Entry 7VKT (electron microscopy, 2.90 A resolution); this record covers chains A and B of the 5 polymer chains in the assembly.

[Chain A]
Molecule: Leukotriene B4 receptor 1
Organism: Homo sapiens
UniProtKB: Q15722 (LT4R1_HUMAN); numbering as in UniProt (aligned over 1-352)
Chain sequence (352 residues; numbered 1 to 352; the number before each row is that of its first residue):
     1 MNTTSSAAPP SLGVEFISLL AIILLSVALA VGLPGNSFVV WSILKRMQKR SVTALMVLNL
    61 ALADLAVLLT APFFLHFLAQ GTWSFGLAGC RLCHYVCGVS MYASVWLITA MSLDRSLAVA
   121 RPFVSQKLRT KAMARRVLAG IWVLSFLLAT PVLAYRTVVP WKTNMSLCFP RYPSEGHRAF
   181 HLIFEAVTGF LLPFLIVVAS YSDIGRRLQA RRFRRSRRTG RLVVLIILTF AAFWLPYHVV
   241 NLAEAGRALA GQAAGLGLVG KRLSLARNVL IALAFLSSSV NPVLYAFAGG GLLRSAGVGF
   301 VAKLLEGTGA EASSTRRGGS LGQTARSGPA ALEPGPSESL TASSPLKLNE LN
Disordered / not traced: 1-14, 302-352
Sequence notes: engineered mutation Trp106 (Leu in Q15722), Ile196 (Ala in Q15722), Phe287 (Cys in Q15722), Ala310 (Ser in Q15722)
Curated features (UniProtKB/Swiss-Prot):
  - glycosylation (N-linked (GlcNAc...) asparagine): Asn2, Asn164
  - mutagenesis: Thr308 (T308P/A: No effect on affinity for leukotriene B4, induces resistance to desensitization by GRK6, but minor effect on phosphorylation by GRK6)
Disulfide bonds: Cys90-Cys168
Ligand contacts:
  - 8IO ([(2R)-2-[(Z)-hexadec-9-enoyl]oxy-3-[oxidanyl-[(2S,3R,5R,6S)-2,3,4,5,6-pentakis(oxidanyl)cyclohexyl]oxy-phosphoryl]oxy-propyl] octadecanoate): Met56, Trp106, Thr109, Ala110, Leu113, Asp114, Ser116, Leu117, Ala120, Arg121, Ser125, Leu128, Arg129, Thr130, Met133, Ala134, Val137, Leu192, Ile196, Arg207
  - leukotriene b4 (LTB): Ala21, Phe74, Phe77, Leu78, Gly98, Met101, Tyr102, Val105, Val152, Glu185, Gly189, Trp234, Asn268, Ile271, Phe275
Reported in the primary citation:
  - binding site for leukotriene b4: Phe74, Phe77, Leu78, His94, Met101, Tyr102, Arg156, Glu185, Trp234, Arg267, Asn268, Ile271, Phe275
  - mutagenesis - M56K, F74A, L78F, M101A, D114A, R115A, R129A, T130A, E185A, W234A, I271A, F275A: decreased signaling in response to leukotriene b4
  - mutagenesis - H94A, Y102A, S104K, S104K/S277K, F123A, R156A, G189F, R267A, S277K: abolished signaling in response to leukotriene b4
  - mutagenesis - F77A, H238A, N268A: unchanged signaling in response to leukotriene b4
  - binding site for 8IO: Met56, Asp114, Leu128, Arg129
  - conformationally variable residues (helix shift, side-chain flip): Met101, Arg115, Arg221, Phe230, Ile271, Phe275, Tyr285
  - contacts within the chain: Arg115-Tyr201, Met111-Tyr285
  - mutagenesis - L106W/A196I/C287F/S310A: increased signaling in response to leukotriene b4

[Chain B]
Molecule: Guanine nucleotide-binding protein G(i) subunit alpha-1
Organism: Homo sapiens
UniProtKB: P63096 (GNAI1_HUMAN); numbering as in UniProt (aligned over 1-354)
Chain sequence (354 residues; numbered 1 to 354; the number before each row is that of its first residue):
     1 MGCTLSAEDK AAVERSKMID RNLREDGEKA AREVKLLLLG AGESGKNTIV KQMKIIHEAG
    61 YSEEECKQYK AVVYSNTIQS IIAIIRAMGR LKIDFGDSAR ADDARQLFVL AGAAEEGFMT
   121 AELAGVIKRL WKDSGVQACF NRSREYQLND SAAYYLNDLD RIAQPNYIPT QQDVLRTRVK
   181 TTGIVETHFT FKDLHFKMFD VGAQRSERKK WIHCFEGVTA IIFCVALSDY DLVLAEDEEM
   241 NRMHASMKLF DSICNNKWFT DTSIILFLNK KDLFEEKIKK SPLTICYPEY AGSNTYEEAA
   301 AYIQCQFEDL NKRKDTKEIY THFTCSTDTK NVQFVFDAVT DVIIKNNLKD CGLF
Disordered / not traced: 1, 56-181
Sequence notes: engineered mutation Asn47 (Ser in P63096), Ala203 (Gly in P63096), Ala245 (Glu in P63096), Ser326 (Ala in P63096)
Curated features (UniProtKB/Swiss-Prot):
  - region: Lys35 to Lys46, Thr48 (G1 motif), Asp173 to Thr181 (G2 motif), Phe196 to Gly202, Gln204, Arg205 (G3 motif), Ile265 to Asp272 (G4 motif), Thr324, Cys325, Thr327 to Thr329 (G5 motif)
  - binding site (GTP): Glu43 to Lys46, Thr48, Ser151, Leu175 to Thr181, Asp200 to Gly202, Gln204, Asn269 to Asp272
  - binding site (Mg(2+)): Thr181
  - modified residue: Arg178 (ADP-ribosylarginine), Gln204 (Deamidated glutamine), Cys351 (ADP-ribosylcysteine)
  - lipidation: Gly2 (N-myristoyl glycine), Cys3 (S-palmitoyl cysteine)
  - natural variant: Gly40 (G40C: In NEDHISB; G40R: In NEDHISB), Gly45 (G45D: In NEDHISB), Thr48 (T48I: In NEDHISB; T48K: In NEDHISB), Gln52 (Q52P: In NEDHISB), Ser75 (deletion: In NEDHISB; uncertain significance), Gln172 (deletion: In NEDHISB), Asp173 (D173V: In NEDHISB), Glu186 to Phe189 (deletion: In NEDHISB; uncertain significance), Cys224 (C224Y: In NEDHISB), Lys270 (K270N: In NEDHISB; K270R: In NEDHISB), Asp272 (D272G: In NEDHISB), Val332 (V332E: In NEDHISB; uncertain significance)
  - mutagenesis: Gly42 (G42R: Abolishes switch to an activated conformation and dissociation from beta and gamma subunits upon GTP binding. Abolishes interaction with RGS family members), Glu116 (E116L: Enhances interaction (inactive GDP-bound) with RGS14), Gln147 (Q147L: Enhances interaction (inactive GDP-bound) with RGS14)

[How chain A and chain B interact]
Contacting residue pairs (31; chain A residue first):
  Thr53(A) - Asp350(B)  hydrogen bond (side chain-backbone)
  Asp114(A) - Cys351(B)
  Arg115(A) - Cys351(B)  hydrogen bond (side chain-backbone)
  Arg115(A) - Leu353(B)
  Ala118(A) - Asn347(B)  hydrogen bond (backbone-side chain)
  Ala118(A) - Cys351(B)  hydrophobic
  Val119(A) - Leu348(B)  hydrophobic
  Pro122(A) - Ile343(B)  hydrophobic
  Pro122(A) - Ile344(B)  hydrophobic
  Pro122(A) - Asn347(B)
  Phe123(A) - Leu194(B)  hydrophobic
  Phe123(A) - Ile343(B)  hydrophobic
  Lys127(A) - Arg32(B)
  Arg129(A) - Cys351(B)
  Thr130(A) - Glu28(B)
  Leu208(A) - Leu348(B)  hydrophobic
  Arg211(A) - Thr340(B)
  Arg211(A) - Asp341(B)  salt bridge
  Arg211(A) - Ile344(B)
  Arg212(A) - Glu318(B)
  Arg212(A) - Tyr320(B)
  Arg212(A) - Asp341(B)  salt bridge
  Arg215(A) - Phe354(B)
  Arg217(A) - Phe354(B)  hydrogen bond (side chain-backbone)
  Arg218(A) - Phe354(B)  hydrogen bond (side chain-backbone)
  Thr219(A) - Leu353(B)
  Gly290(A) - Leu353(B)
  Gly290(A) - Phe354(B)
  Gly291(A) - Gly352(B)
  Gly291(A) - Leu353(B)
  Gly291(A) - Phe354(B)
Also at the interface, not in a pair above, chain A (23 interface residues in all): Ser125, Gln126, Phe213, Gly289
Also at the interface, not in a pair above, chain B (18 interface residues in all): Ala31, Lys345
The authors on this interface:
  - specific contacts: Thr53(A)-Asp350(B), Arg115(A)-Cys351(B) (hydrogen bond), Phe123(A)-Ile343(B) (hydrophobic contact), Phe123(A)-Leu194(B) (hydrophobic contact), Thr130(A)-Glu28(B), Arg211(A)-Asp341(B), Arg218(A)-Phe354(B), Gly290(A)-Leu353(B)
  - interface residues, chain A: Phe123(A)

[Summary]
Chain A and chain B form an interface of 23 and 18 residues respectively; the contacts include 5 hydrogen
bonds and 2 salt bridges. Polar pairs include Arg211(A)-Asp341(B), Arg212(A)-Asp341(B) and Thr53(A)-Asp350(B).
The paper describes contacts between Thr53(A) and Asp350(B), Thr130(A) and Glu28(B) and Arg211(A) and
Asp341(B) among others; a hydrogen bond between Arg115(A) and Cys351(B); hydrophobic contacts between
Phe123(A) and Ile343(B) and Phe123(A) and Leu194(B). The paper reports a binding site for leukotriene b4 at
Phe74(A), Phe77(A) and Leu78(A) among others; M56K, F74A and L78F of chain A, among others, reduce signaling
in response to leukotriene b4; 25 substitutions were tested in all.
Here chain A is Leukotriene B4 receptor 1 and chain B is Guanine nucleotide-binding protein G(i) subunit
alpha-1, both from Homo sapiens. Entry 7VKT (cryo-EM structure of LTB4-bound BLT1 in complex with Gi protein)
was determined by electron microscopy.
